PDB entry 8R3M | electron microscopy, 3.49 A resolution | chains B and D of the 10 polymer chains in the assembly

[Chain B]
Molecule: DNA-directed RNA polymerase subunit alpha
Source organism: Mycolicibacterium smegmatis MC2 155
Notes: EC 2.7.7.6
Reference sequence: A0QSL8 (RPOA_MYCS2); residues 1-350 here = UniProt positions 1-350
Chain sequence (350 residues; row label = number of the first residue in the row):
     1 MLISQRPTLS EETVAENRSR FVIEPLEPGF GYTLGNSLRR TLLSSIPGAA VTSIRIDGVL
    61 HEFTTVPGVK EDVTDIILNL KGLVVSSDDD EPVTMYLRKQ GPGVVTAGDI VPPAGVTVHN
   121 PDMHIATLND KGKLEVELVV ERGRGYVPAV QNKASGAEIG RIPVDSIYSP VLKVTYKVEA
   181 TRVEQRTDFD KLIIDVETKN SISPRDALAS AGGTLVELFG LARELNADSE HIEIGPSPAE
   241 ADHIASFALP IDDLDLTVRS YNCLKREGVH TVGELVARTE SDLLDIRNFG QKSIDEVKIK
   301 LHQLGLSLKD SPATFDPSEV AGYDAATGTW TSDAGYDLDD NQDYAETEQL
Not modelled in the structure: 240-350

[Chain D]
Molecule: DNA-directed RNA polymerase subunit beta'
Source organism: Mycolicibacterium smegmatis MC2 155
Reference sequence: A0QS66 (RPOC_MYCS2); residues 1-1317 here = UniProt positions 1-1317
Chain sequence (1317 residues; each row starts with the number of its first residue):
     1 MLDVNFFDEL RIGLATADDI RNWSYGEVKK PETINYRTLK PEKDGLFCEK IFGPTRDWEC
    61 YCGKYKRVRF KGIICERCGV EVTRAKVRRE RMGHIELAAP VTHIWYFKGV PSRLGYLLDL
   121 APKDLEKIIY FAAYVITSVD DEMRHNELST LEAEMAVEKK AVEDQRDADL EARAQKLEAD
   181 LAELEAEGAK SDVRRKVRDS GEREMRQLRD RAQRELDRLD EIWNTFTKLA PKQLIVDEVL
   241 YRELQDRYGE YFTGAMGAES IKKLIENFDI DAEAESLREV IRSGKGQKKL RALKRLKVVA
   301 AFQQSGNSPM GMVLDAVPVI PPELRPMVQL DGGRFATSDL NDLYRRVINR NNRLKRLIDL
   361 GAPEIIVNNE KRMLQESVDA LFDNGRRGRP VTGPGNRPLK SLSDLLKGKQ GRFRQNLLGK
   421 RVDYSGRSVI VVGPQLKLHQ CGLPKLMALE LFKPFVMKRL VDLNHAQNIK SAKRMVERQR
   481 PQVWDVLEEV IAEHPVLLNR APTLHRLGIQ AFEPQLVEGK AIQLHPLVCE AFNADFDGDQ
   541 MAVHLPLSAE AQAEARILML SSNNILSPAS GKPLAMPRLD MVTGLYYLTT LVEGATGEYQ
   601 AATKDAPEQG VYSSPAEAIM AMDRGALSVR AKIKVRLTEL RPPTDLEAQL FENGWKPGDA
   661 WTAETTLGRV MFNELLPKSY PFVNEQMHKK VQARIINDLA ERFPMIVVAQ TVDKLKDAGF
   721 YWATRSGVTV SMADVLVPPQ KQEILERHEA EADAIERKYQ RGALNHTERN ESLVKIWQDA
   781 TEEVGKALEE FYPADNPIIT IVKSGATGNL TQTRTLAGMK GLVTNPKGEF IPRPIKSSFR
   841 EGLTVLEYFI NTHGARKGLA DTALRTADSG YLTRRLVDVS QDVIVREHDC ETERGINVTL
   901 AERGPDGTLI RDAHVETSAF ARTLATDAVD ANGNVIIERG HDLGDPAIDA LLAAGITTVK
   961 VRSVLTCTSA TGVCAMCYGR SMATGKLVDI GEAVGIVAAQ SIGEPGTQLT MRTFHQGGVT
  1021 GGADIVGGLP RVQELFEARV PRNKAPIADV AGRVRLEESD KFFKITIVPD DGGEEVVYDK
  1081 LSKRQRLRVI THEDGTEGVL SDGDHVEVGD QLMEGAADPH EVLRVQGPRE VQIHLVKEVQ
  1141 EVYRAQGVSI HDKHIEVIVR QMLRRVTIID SGSTEFLPGS LTERAEFEAE NRRVVAEGGE
  1201 PAAGRPVLMG ITKASLATDS WLSAASFQET TRVLTDAAIN CRSDKLNGLK ENVIIGKLIP
  1261 AGTGISRYRN IQVQPTEEAR AAAYTIPSYE DQYYSPDFGQ ATGAAVPLDD YGYSDYR
Not modelled in the structure: 1-3, 1284-1317
Bound ions: Zn2+ site 1: Cys60, Cys62, Cys75, Cys78; Mg2+: Asp535, Asp537, Asp539 (shared with 1 residue of chain H); Zn2+ site 2: Cys890, Cys967, Cys974, Cys977
Curated features (UniProtKB/Swiss-Prot):
  - binding site (Zn(2+)): Cys60, Cys62, Cys75, Cys78, Cys890, Cys967, Cys974, Cys977
  - binding site (Mg(2+)): Asp535, Asp537, Asp539

[How chain B and chain D interact]
Pairs across the interface (29; chain B residue first):
  Arg39(B) - Asp623(D)  salt bridge
  Arg40(B) - Asp623(D)
  His61(B) - Lys604(D)
  His61(B) - Asp605(D)  hydrogen bond (backbone-backbone)
  Phe63(B) - Asp605(D)
  Phe63(B) - Ala606(D)
  Phe63(B) - Pro607(D)  hydrophobic
  Thr74(B) - Glu608(D)  hydrogen bond
  Thr74(B) - Val611(D)
  Leu78(B) - Val611(D)  hydrophobic
  Leu78(B) - Tyr612(D)
  Leu78(B) - Arg636(D)
  Asn79(B) - Arg636(D)  hydrogen bond
  Lys81(B) - Val611(D)  hydrogen bond (side chain-backbone)
  Lys81(B) - Glu617(D)  salt bridge
  Tyr146(B) - Tyr612(D)
  Tyr146(B) - Glu617(D)
  Tyr146(B) - Met620(D)  hydrophobic
  Tyr146(B) - Ala621(D)  hydrophobic
  Tyr146(B) - Arg624(D)  hydrogen bond (backbone-side chain)
  Pro148(B) - Arg624(D)
  Asp165(B) - Glu617(D)
  Ile167(B) - Met620(D)  hydrophobic
  Val171(B) - Met620(D)
  Leu172(B) - Ala616(D)
  Leu172(B) - Met620(D)
  Arg182(B) - Asp485(D)  salt bridge
  Arg182(B) - Glu488(D)  salt bridge
  Asp188(B) - Glu518(D)
Also at the interface, not in a pair above, chain B (21 interface residues in all): Leu43, Asp75, Ser169, Lys173, Thr187
Also at the interface, not in a pair above, chain D (20 interface residues in all): Thr603, Ser613, Ile619

[In short]
Chain B and chain D form an interface of 21 and 20 residues respectively; the contacts include 5 hydrogen
bonds and 4 salt bridges. Polar contacts include Arg39(B)-Asp623(D), Lys81(B)-Glu617(D) and
Arg182(B)-Asp485(D). From UniProt: 8 Zn2+-binding residues and 3 Mg2+-binding residues on chain D.
Here chain B is DNA-directed RNA polymerase subunit alpha and chain D is DNA-directed RNA polymerase subunit
beta', both from Mycolicibacterium smegmatis MC2 155. Entry 8R3M (Mycobacterium smegnatis RNA polymerase
transcription initiation complex with SigmaA, RbpA, HelD N-terminal, CO and PCh loop ...) was determined by
electron microscopy (same publication as 8Q3I, 8QN8, 8QTI, 8QU6, 8R2M, 8R6P and 8R6R).
